Entry 8VXU (X-ray diffraction, 2.29 A resolution); this record covers chains A and B of the 4 polymer chains in the assembly.

[Chain A (and B)]
Molecule: Multidrug resistance protein, SMR family
From: Clostridia bacterium
Notes: chain B of this document is another copy of the same molecule, construct and numbering; everything in this record applies to it too
UniProtKB: U2EQ00 (U2EQ00_9FIRM); residue numbers follow UniProt; this construct covers 1-105
Sequence (110 residues; numbered 1 to 110; the number before each row is that of its first residue):
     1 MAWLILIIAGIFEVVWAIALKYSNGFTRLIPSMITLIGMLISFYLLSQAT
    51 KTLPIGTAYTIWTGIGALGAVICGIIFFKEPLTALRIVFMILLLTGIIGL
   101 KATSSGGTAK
Unresolved in the structure: 1, 105-110 (chain B: 105-110)
Sequence notes: engineered mutation Thr60 (Ala in U2EQ00); expression tag (106-110)
Residues lining bound ligands:
  - cetyl-trimethyl-ammonium (16A), molecule 1: Glu13, Trp16, Met39, Leu40, Phe43, Trp62, Thr63
  - cetyl-trimethyl-ammonium (16A), molecule 2: Gly25, Phe26, Thr27

[Interface between chain A and chain B]
Contacting residue pairs (63; chain A residue first):
  Glu13(A) with Tyr59(B)
  Trp16(A) with Tyr59(B), hydrophobic; Trp62(B), hydrophobic
  Ala17(A) with Ile55(B)
  Ile18(A) with Ile55(B), hydrophobic
  Leu20(A) with Leu46(B), hydrophobic; Ser47(B)
  Lys21(A) with Thr50(B), hydrogen bond (side chain-backbone); Lys51(B); Leu53(B), hydrogen bond (side chain-backbone); Ile55(B)
  Asn24(A) with Lys51(B)
  Gly25(A) with Ser47(B); Gln48(B); Lys51(B)
  Phe26(A) with Ser47(B)
  Met39(A) with Phe43(B), hydrophobic
  Gly66(A) with Tyr59(B)
  Ala67(A) with Tyr59(B); Thr60(B)
  Ala70(A) with Gly56(B); Tyr59(B), hydrophobic
  Val71(A) with Gly56(B); Thr60(B)
  Gly74(A) with Ile55(B)
  Glu80(A) with Pro54(B); Ile55(B), hydrogen bond (side chain-backbone); Gly56(B), hydrogen bond (side chain-backbone)
  Leu85(A) with Thr103(B)
  Arg86(A) with Gly56(B); Thr57(B), hydrogen bond; Leu100(B)
  Phe89(A) with Thr95(B); Gly96(B); Gly99(B)
  Met90(A) with Gly56(B); Thr57(B); Thr60(B), hydrogen bond; Leu100(B), hydrophobic
  Leu92(A) with Leu92(B); Thr95(B)
  Leu93(A) with Thr60(B); Ile61(B); Leu93(B); Ile97(B), hydrophobic; Leu100(B), hydrophobic
  Thr95(A) with Leu92(B)
  Gly96(A) with Phe89(B); Leu92(B)
  Ile97(A) with Thr60(B); Thr63(B); Gly64(B); Leu93(B), hydrophobic
  Gly99(A) with Phe89(B)
  Leu100(A) with Val71(B), hydrophobic; Arg86(B); Phe89(B); Met90(B), hydrophobic
  Lys101(A) with Ala67(B)
  Thr103(A) with Leu85(B); Arg86(B), hydrogen bond
  Ser104(A) with Glu80(B), hydrogen bond; Arg86(B), hydrogen bond
Interface residues without a listed pair, chain A (32 interface residues in all): Phe78, Leu94

[Summary]
Chain A and chain B each contribute 32 residues to their interface, with 9 hydrogen bonds. Polar pairs include
Lys21(A)-Thr50(B), Lys21(A)-Leu53(B) and Glu80(A)-Ile55(B). Chain A binds cetyl-trimethyl-ammonium.
Both chains are Multidrug resistance protein, SMR family (Clostridia bacterium). Entry 8VXU (Crystal structure
of Gdx-Clo A60T from Small Multidrug Resistance family of transporters in complex with cetyltrimetylammonium)
was determined by X-ray diffraction.
